Entry 1FDA (X-ray diffraction, 2.10 A resolution); this record covers chain A.

# Chain A
Molecule: Ferredoxin
Source organism: Azotobacter vinelandii
UniProtKB: P00214 (FER1_AZOVI); residue numbers follow UniProt; this construct covers 1-106
Amino-acid sequence (106 residues; numbered 1 to 106; the number before each row is that of its first residue):
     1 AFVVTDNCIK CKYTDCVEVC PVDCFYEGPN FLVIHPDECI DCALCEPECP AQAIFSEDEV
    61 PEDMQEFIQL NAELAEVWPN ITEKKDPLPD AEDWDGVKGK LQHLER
Ion coordination: 3Fe-4S cluster Fe: C8, C16, C49; 4Fe-4S cluster Fe: C20, C39, C42, C45
Ligand contacts:
  - 3Fe-4S cluster (F3S): V4, C8, C11, K12, Y13, T14, D15, C16, L32, C49, P50, A51, I54
  - 4Fe-4S cluster (SF4): F2, V19, C20, P21, V22, C24, F25, I34, C39, I40, D41, C42, A43, L44, C45

# Overview
Bound to chain A: 4Fe-4S cluster and 3Fe-4S cluster. The 3Fe-4S cluster Fe site is built by C8, C16 and C49.
The 4Fe-4S cluster Fe site is built by C20, C39, C42 and C45.
Chain A is Ferredoxin (Azotobacter vinelandii); the structure, Crystal structures of oxidized and reduced
azotobacter vinelandii ferredoxin at ph 8 and ph 6, was determined by X-ray diffraction together with 1FDB and
5FD1 from the same study.
